Entry 8IX6 (X-ray diffraction, 2.47 A resolution); this record covers chain A.

[Chain A]
Name: Aldolase
Source organism: Bradyrhizobium sp. WSM3983
Amino-acid sequence (264 residues; numbered 1 to 264; the number before each row is that of its first residue):
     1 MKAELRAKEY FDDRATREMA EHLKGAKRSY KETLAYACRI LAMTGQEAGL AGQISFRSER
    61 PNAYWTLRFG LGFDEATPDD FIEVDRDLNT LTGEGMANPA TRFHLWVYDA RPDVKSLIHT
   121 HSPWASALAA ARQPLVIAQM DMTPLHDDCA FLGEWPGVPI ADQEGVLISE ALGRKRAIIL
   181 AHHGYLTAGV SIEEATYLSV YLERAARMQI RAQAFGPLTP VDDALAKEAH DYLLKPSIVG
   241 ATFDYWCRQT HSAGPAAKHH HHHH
Unresolved in the structure: 1-27, 94-95, 251-264
Metal / ion sites: Ni2+: H119, H121, H183

[Summary]
The Ni2+ site is built by H119, H121 and H183.
Chain A is Aldolase (Bradyrhizobium sp. WSM3983); the structure, Crystal structure of Pyruvic Oxime
Dioxygenase (POD) from Bradyrhizobium sp. WSM3983, was determined by X-ray diffraction together with 8IQA and
8IL8 from the same study.
